7LMC - chains A and B of the 3 polymer chains in the assembly; structure by X-ray diffraction, 2.98 A resolution.

Chain A (and B):
Protein: 3C-like proteinase
Organism: Severe acute respiratory syndrome coronavirus 2
Notes: EC 3.4.22.69; chain B of this document is another copy of the same molecule, construct and numbering; everything in this record applies to it too
Reference sequence: P0DTD1 (R1AB_SARS2); residues 1-306 here correspond to UniProt positions 3264-3569 (UniProt number = residue number + 3263)
Sequence (306 residues; each row starts with the number of its first residue):
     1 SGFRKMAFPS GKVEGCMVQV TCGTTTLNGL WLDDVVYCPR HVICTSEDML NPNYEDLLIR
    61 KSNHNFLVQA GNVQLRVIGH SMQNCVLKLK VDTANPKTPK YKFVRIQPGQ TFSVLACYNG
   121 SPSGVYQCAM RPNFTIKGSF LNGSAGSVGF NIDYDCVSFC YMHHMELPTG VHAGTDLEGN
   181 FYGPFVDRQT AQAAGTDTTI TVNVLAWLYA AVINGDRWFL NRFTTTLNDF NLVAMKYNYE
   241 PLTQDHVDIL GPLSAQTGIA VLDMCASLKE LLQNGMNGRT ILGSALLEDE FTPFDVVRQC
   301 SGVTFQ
Differences from the reference sequence: engineered mutation Ala145 (Cys3408 in P0DTD1)
Swiss-Prot annotation at these positions:
  - active site: His41 (For 3CL-PRO activity)
  - site: Gln306 (Cleavage)
  - cross-link (Glycyl lysine isopeptide (Lys-Gly)): Lys5 (interchain with G-Cter in ubiquitin), Lys90 (interchain with G-Cter in ubiquitin)

Chain A / chain B interface:
Residue-residue contacts - 78 pairs, chain A then chain B:
  Ser1(A) with Ser139(B); Phe140(B), hydrogen bond (backbone-backbone); Glu166(B), hydrogen bond (backbone-side chain); Gly170(B)
  Gly2(A) with Gly138(B); Ser139(B); Gly170(B)
  Arg4(A) with Lys5(B); Tyr126(B); Gln127(B), hydrogen bond (side chain-backbone); Lys137(B), hydrogen bond (side chain-backbone); Ser139(B); Glu290(B), salt bridge
  Lys5(A) with Tyr126(B)
  Met6(A) with Gly124(B); Val125(B); Tyr126(B), hydrophobic; Ser139(B)
  Ala7(A) with Gly124(B); Val125(B), hydrogen bond (backbone-backbone)
  Phe8(A) with Val125(B)
  Pro9(A) with Ser10(B); Glu14(B); Pro122(B); Ser123(B); Gly124(B)
  Ser10(A) with Pro9(B); Ser10(B), hydrogen bond (backbone-side chain); Glu14(B)
  Gly11(A) with Gly11(B); Glu14(B), hydrogen bond (backbone-side chain)
  Glu14(A) with Pro9(B); Ser10(B), hydrogen bond (side chain-backbone); Gly11(B), hydrogen bond (side chain-backbone)
  Tyr118(A) with Gly302(B); Thr304(B)
  Ser121(A) with Thr304(B)
  Pro122(A) with Pro9(B), hydrophobic; Thr304(B); Phe305(B), hydrogen bond (backbone-backbone)
  Ser123(A) with Val303(B), hydrogen bond (side chain-backbone); Phe305(B)
  Gly124(A) with Met6(B); Ala7(B)
  Val125(A) with Met6(B); Ala7(B), hydrogen bond (backbone-backbone); Phe8(B); Val125(B), hydrophobic
  Tyr126(A) with Arg4(B); Lys5(B); Met6(B), hydrophobic
  Gln127(A) with Arg4(B), hydrogen bond (backbone-side chain)
  Cys128(A) with Arg4(B)
  Lys137(A) with Arg4(B), hydrogen bond (backbone-side chain)
  Gly138(A) with Gly2(B)
  Ser139(A) with Ser1(B); Gly2(B), hydrogen bond (side chain-backbone); Arg4(B); Met6(B); Gln299(B), hydrogen bond
  Phe140(A) with Ser1(B), hydrogen bond (backbone-backbone)
  Leu141(A) with Ser1(B); Gln299(B); Cys300(B); Ser301(B); Gly302(B)
  Glu166(A) with Ser1(B), hydrogen bond (side chain-backbone)
  His172(A) with Ser1(B)
  Thr280(A) with Leu286(B)
  Gly283(A) with Leu286(B)
  Ala285(A) with Leu286(B)
  Leu286(A) with Thr280(B); Gly283(B); Ala285(B), hydrophobic
  Glu290(A) with Arg4(B), salt bridge
  Gln299(A) with Ser139(B), hydrogen bond; Leu141(B)
  Ser301(A) with Leu141(B)
Other interface residues (no listed pair), chain A (40 interface residues in all): Phe3, Ala116, Gly170, Ser284, Arg298, Cys300
Other interface residues (no listed pair), chain B (42 interface residues in all): Phe3, Leu115, Cys128, His172, Ser284, Arg298

Summary:
Chain A and chain B form an interface of 40 and 42 residues respectively; the contacts include 19 hydrogen
bonds and 2 salt bridges. Among the polar pairs are Arg4(A)-Glu290(B), Ser1(A)-Glu166(B) and
Arg4(A)-Gln127(B). From UniProt: active-site residue His41(A) on chain A.
Chain A and chain B are both 3C-like proteinase (Severe acute respiratory syndrome coronavirus 2); the
structure, Structure of SARS CoV-2 main protease shows simultaneous processing of its N- and C-terminii, was
determined by X-ray diffraction.
